8BVH - chains M and A of the 23 polymer chains in the assembly; structure by electron microscopy, 3.60 A resolution.

== Chain M ==
Protein: RNA-binding protein Hfq
Organism: Pseudomonas aeruginosa
UniProt: A0A2V3F1A3 (A0A2V3F1A3_PSEAI); residues 1-82 here = UniProt positions 1-82
Amino-acid sequence (82 residues; row label = number of the first residue in the row):
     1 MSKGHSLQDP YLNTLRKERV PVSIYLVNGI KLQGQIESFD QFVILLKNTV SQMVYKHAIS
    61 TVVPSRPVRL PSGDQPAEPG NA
Unresolved in the structure: 1-2, 72-82

== Chain A ==
Molecule: amiE
Sequence (108 nucleotides; row label = number of the first residue in the row; note: 34 numbers in that range are skipped by the numbering (no residue carries them; nothing is unmodelled there); a row labelled like 16A-16Z holds insertion residues (16A, then the next letters in order); numbers below 1 keep their minus sign (U-13 is residue -13)):
   -13 UUUUUUCGUC CCGAAAAAAU AACAACAAGA
16A-16Z GGUGAUAUCCAUGCGUCACGGCGAUA
17A-17B UU
    19 NNNN
    30 NNNN
    45 UCCAGCAGCA ACGACACCG
63A-63Q UCGGAGUGGCGGUGGUC
    78 AACUAC
Unresolved in the structure: -13 to 0, 16A-16Z, 17A-17B, 63A-63Q

== Chain M / chain A interface ==
Residue-residue contacts - 18 pairs, chain M then chain A:
  Tyr25(M) with G49(A), stacking on the base
  Leu26(M) with G49(A), base contact; G52(A), base contact
  Asn28(M) with G52(A), base contact
  Gly29(M) with G49(A), hydrogen bond to the sugar; C50(A), phosphate contact
  Ile30(M) with C50(A), sugar contact; A51(A), sugar contact; G52(A), sugar contact
  Lys31(M) with A51(A), phosphate contact
  Leu32(M) with A51(A), base contact; G52(A), base contact
  Gln33(M) with A51(A), hydrogen bond to the base
  Asn48(M) with A51(A), hydrogen bond to the base
  Gln52(M) with A51(A), hydrogen bond to the base; G52(A), base contact
  Ser60(M) with G49(A), hydrogen bond to the base
  Thr61(M) with G49(A), hydrogen bond to the base
Interface residues without a listed pair, chain M (13 interface residues in all): Leu46

== Overview ==
13 residues of chain M and 4 residues of chain A are in contact, with 6 hydrogen bonds and 1 aromatic stacking
contact. Among the polar pairs are Gln33(M)-A51(A), Asn48(M)-A51(A) and Gln52(M)-A51(A).
Chain M is RNA-binding protein Hfq (Pseudomonas aeruginosa) and chain A is amiE; the structure, Cryo-EM
structure of the Hfq-Crc-amiE translation repression assembly, was determined by electron microscopy (same
publication as 8BVJ and 8BVM).
